1G9C - chain A; structure by X-ray diffraction, 2.35 A resolution.

# Chain A
Molecule: Botulinum neurotoxin type B
Source organism: Clostridium botulinum
Notes: EC 3.4.24.69
Reference sequence: P10844 (BXB_CLOBO); residues 1-1290 here = UniProt positions 1-1290
Amino-acid sequence (1290 residues; each row starts with the number of its first residue):
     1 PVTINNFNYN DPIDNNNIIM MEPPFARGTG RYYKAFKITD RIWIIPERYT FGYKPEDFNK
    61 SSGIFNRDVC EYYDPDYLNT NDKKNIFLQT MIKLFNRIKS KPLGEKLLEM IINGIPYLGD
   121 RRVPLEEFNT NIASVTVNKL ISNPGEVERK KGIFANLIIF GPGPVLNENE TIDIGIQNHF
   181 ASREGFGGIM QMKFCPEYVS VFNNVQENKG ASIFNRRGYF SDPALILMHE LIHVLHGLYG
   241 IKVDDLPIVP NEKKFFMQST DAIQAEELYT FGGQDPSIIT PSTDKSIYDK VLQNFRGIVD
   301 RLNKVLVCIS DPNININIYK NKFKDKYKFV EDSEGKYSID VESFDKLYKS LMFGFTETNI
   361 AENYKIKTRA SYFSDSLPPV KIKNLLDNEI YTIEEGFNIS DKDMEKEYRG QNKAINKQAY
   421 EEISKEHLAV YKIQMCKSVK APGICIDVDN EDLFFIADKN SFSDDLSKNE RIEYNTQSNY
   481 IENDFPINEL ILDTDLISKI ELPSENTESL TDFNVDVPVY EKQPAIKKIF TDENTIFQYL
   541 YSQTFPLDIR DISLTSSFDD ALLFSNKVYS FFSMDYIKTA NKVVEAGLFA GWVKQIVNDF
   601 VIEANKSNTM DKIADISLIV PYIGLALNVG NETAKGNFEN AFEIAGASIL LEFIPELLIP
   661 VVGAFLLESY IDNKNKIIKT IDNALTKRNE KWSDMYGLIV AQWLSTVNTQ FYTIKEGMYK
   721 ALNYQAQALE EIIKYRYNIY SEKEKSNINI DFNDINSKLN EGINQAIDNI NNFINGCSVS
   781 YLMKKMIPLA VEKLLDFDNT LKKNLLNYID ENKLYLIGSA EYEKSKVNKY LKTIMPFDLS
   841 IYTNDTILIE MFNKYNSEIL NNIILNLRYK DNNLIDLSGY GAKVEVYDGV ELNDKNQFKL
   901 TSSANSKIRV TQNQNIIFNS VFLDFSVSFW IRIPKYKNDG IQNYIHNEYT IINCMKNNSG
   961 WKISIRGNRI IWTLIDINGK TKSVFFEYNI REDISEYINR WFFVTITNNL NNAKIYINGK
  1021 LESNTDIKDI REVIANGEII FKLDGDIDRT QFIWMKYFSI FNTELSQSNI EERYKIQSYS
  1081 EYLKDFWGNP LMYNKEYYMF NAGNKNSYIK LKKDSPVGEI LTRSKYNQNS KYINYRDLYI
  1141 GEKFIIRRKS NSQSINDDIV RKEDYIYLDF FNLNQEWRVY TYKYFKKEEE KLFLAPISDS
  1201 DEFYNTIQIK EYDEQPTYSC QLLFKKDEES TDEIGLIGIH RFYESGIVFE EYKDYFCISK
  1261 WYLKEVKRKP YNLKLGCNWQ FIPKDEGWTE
Not modelled in the structure: 440-442
Cystine bridges: C436-C445
Metal / ion sites: Zn2+: H229, H233
Small-molecule neighbours:
  - bis(5-amidino-benzimidazolyl)methane (BAB), molecule 1: D68, V69, Q258, T260, R369, Y372, F373, S374, D375, S376, E451, L453, F454, F455, T709, Q710, Y712, T713
  - bis(5-amidino-benzimidazolyl)methane (BAB), molecule 2: N203, R217, D375, L377, I446, D447, V448, D452, I536, F537, L540, Y541, T713, E716, K720, Y724
Swiss-Prot annotation at these positions:
  - binding site (a ganglioside GT1b (d18:1(4E))): E1189, E1190
  - mutagenesis: E1189 (E1189L: Decreased toxicity, heavy chain has decreased binding to synaptosomes and to GT1b), E1190 (E1190L: Greatly decreased toxicity, heavy chain has decreased binding to synaptosomes, binds less GT1b)

# Summary
Ligands of chain A: bis(5-amidino-benzimidazolyl)methane. H229 and H233 coordinate Zn2+. Curated annotation
(UniProt) lists ganglioside GT1b (d18:1(4E))-binding residues E1189 and E1190 and 2 mutagenesis sites.
Chain A is Botulinum neurotoxin type B (Clostridium botulinum); the structure, Crystal structure of
clostridium botulinum neurotoxin B complexed with an inhibitor (experiment 4), was determined by X-ray
diffraction together with 1G9A, 1G9B and 1G9D from the same study.
